9CAA - chains Q and Y of the 20 polymer chains in the assembly; structure by electron microscopy, 4.04 A resolution (low resolution: residue-level contacts below are approximate; hydrogen-bond / salt-bridge calls are withheld).

# Chain Q
Name: Histone H2A type 1
Organism: Xenopus laevis
Reference sequence: P06897 (H2A1_XENLA); residues 1-122 here correspond to UniProt positions 2-123 (UniProt number = residue number + 1)
Sequence (128 residues; row label = number of the first residue in the row):
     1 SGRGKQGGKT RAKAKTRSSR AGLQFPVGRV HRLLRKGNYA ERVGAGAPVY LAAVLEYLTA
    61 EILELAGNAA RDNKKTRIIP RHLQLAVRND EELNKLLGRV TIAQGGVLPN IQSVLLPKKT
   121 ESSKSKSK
Disordered / not traced: 1-9, 120-128
Sequence notes: conflict Arg99 (Gly100 in P06897); expression tag (123-128)

# Chain Y
Molecule: 285-nt DNA strand
Sequence (285 nucleotides; each row starts with the number of its first residue; numbers below 1 keep their minus sign (DA-179 is residue -179)):
  -179 ATCGAAGGGC GCCTATATAA GGGGGTGGGG GCGCGTTCGT CCTCCCTCTC CTCGCGGCGC
  -119 GAGTTTCAGG CAGCGCTGCG TCCTGCTGCG CACGTGGGAA GCCCTGCTGG AGAATCCCGG
   -59 TGCGCAGGCC GCTCAATTGG TCGTAGACAG CTCTAGCACC GCTTAAACGC AGCTACGCGC
     1 TGTCCCCCGC GTTTTAACCG CCAAGGGGAT TACTCCCTAG TCTCCAGGCA GCTGTCAGAT
    61 ATGTACATCC TGTGATCCCC GGGTACCGAG CTCGAATTCA CTGGC
Disordered / not traced: -179 to -77, 77-105

# Interface between chain Q and chain Y
Contacting residue pairs - 16 pairs, chain Q then chain Y:
  Arg11(Q) with DT43(Y); DC44(Y)
  Lys13(Q) with DA46(Y)
  Arg29(Q) with DG48(Y); DC49(Y)
  Arg42(Q) with DT38(Y); DA39(Y)
  Val43(Q) with DT38(Y); DA39(Y)
  Gly44(Q) with DT38(Y)
  Ala45(Q) with DT38(Y)
  Lys75(Q) with DG58(Y)
  Thr76(Q) with DA57(Y); DG58(Y)
  Arg77(Q) with DA57(Y); DG58(Y)
Other interface residues (no listed pair), chain Q (16 interface residues in all): Ala14, Thr16, His31, Arg35, Glu41, Lys74
Other interface residues (no listed pair), chain Y (11 interface residues in all): DG47, DA59

# Overview
Chain Q and chain Y form an interface of 16 and 11 residues respectively.
Chain Q is Histone H2A type 1 (Xenopus laevis) and chain Y is a 285-nt DNA strand; the structure, Cryo-EM
structure of human SRCAP-nucleosome complex in the pre-engaged state (composite structure), was determined by
electron microscopy.
